4KRG - chain A; structure by X-ray diffraction, 1.68 A resolution.

Chain A:
Protein: Phosphoethanolamine N-methyltransferase 1
Source organism: Haemonchus contortus
Sequence (466 residues; each row starts with the number of its first residue; numbers below 1 keep their minus sign (Leu-5 is residue -5)):
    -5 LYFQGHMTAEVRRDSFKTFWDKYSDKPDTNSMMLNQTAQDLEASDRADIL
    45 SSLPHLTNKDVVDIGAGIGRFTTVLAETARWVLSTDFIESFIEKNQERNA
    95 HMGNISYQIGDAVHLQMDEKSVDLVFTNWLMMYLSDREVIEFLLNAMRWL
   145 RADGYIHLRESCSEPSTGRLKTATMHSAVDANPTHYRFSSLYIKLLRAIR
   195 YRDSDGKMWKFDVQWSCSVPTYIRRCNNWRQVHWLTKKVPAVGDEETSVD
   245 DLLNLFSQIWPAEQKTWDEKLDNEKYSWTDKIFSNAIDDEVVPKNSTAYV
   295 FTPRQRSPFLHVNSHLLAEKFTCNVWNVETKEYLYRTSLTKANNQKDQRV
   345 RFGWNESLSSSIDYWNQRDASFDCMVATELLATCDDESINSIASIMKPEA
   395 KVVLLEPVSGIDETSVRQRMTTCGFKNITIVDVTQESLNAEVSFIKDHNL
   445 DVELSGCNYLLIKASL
Modified / non-standard residues: Mse1, Mse26, Mse27, Mse96, Mse111, Mse125, Mse126, Mse141, Mse169, Mse202, Mse369, Mse390, Mse414 (selenomethionine; parent Met)
Ion coordination: Na+: Ser157, Ser183
Residues lining bound ligands:
  - phosphoric acid mono-(2-amino-ethyl) ester (OPE): Trp14, Mse26, Mse27, Leu28, Trp123, Mse126, Tyr127, Ser155, Pro159, Ser160, Thr161, His170, Tyr180, Gln225
  - S-adenosylhomocysteine (SAH): Arg7, Trp14, Mse26, Gly59, Ala60, Gly61, Arg64, Phe65, Asp80, Phe81, Ile82, Phe85, Gly104, Asp105, Ala106, Val107, Asn122, Trp123, Leu124, Tyr127, Leu128
From the paper describing this entry:
  - binding site for S-adenosylhomocysteine: Trp14, Phe65, Asp80, Phe81, Trp123
  - binding site for phosphoric acid mono-(2-amino-ethyl) ester: Mse26, Mse27, Leu28, Trp123, Tyr127, Ser155, Pro159, Ser160, Thr161, Thr168, His170, Thr178, Tyr180
  - specificity-determining residues: Trp14, Mse26, Mse27, Trp123
  - catalytic residues: Thr178 (proposed by the authors, not directly observed)
  - catalytic residues: Tyr127
  - mutagenesis - Y127A: abolished catalytic activity
  - mutagenesis - Y127F: decreased catalytic activity on pEA

Overview:
Bound to chain A: phosphoric acid mono-(2-amino-ethyl) ester and S-adenosylhomocysteine. Ser157 and Ser183
form the Na+ site. The paper reports catalytic residues Thr178 and Tyr127; Y127A abolishes catalytic activity.
Chain A is Phosphoethanolamine N-methyltransferase 1 (Haemonchus contortus); the structure, SeMet Haemonchus
contortus Phosphoethanolamine N-methyltransferase 1 in complex with phosphoethanolamine and
S-adenosylhomocysteine, was determined by X-ray diffraction (same publication as 4KRH and 4KRI).
